PDB entry 4YR6 | X-ray diffraction, 2.38 A resolution | chains B and C of the 3 polymer chains in the assembly

== Chain B ==
Molecule: light chain of 5G6
Organism: Mus musculus
Amino-acid sequence (214 residues; numbered 1 to 214; the number before each row is that of its first residue):
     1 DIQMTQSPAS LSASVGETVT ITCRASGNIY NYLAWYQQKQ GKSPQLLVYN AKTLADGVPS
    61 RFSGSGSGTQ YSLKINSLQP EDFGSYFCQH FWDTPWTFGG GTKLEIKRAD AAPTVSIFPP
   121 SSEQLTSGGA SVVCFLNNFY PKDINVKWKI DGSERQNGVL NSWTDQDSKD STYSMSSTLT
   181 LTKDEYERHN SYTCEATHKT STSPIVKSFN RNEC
Not modelled in the structure: 213-214
Disulfides: C23-C88, C134-C194

== Chain C ==
Molecule: Ace-lys-leu-arg-gly-val-leu-gln-gly-his-leu
Amino-acid sequence (11 residues; row label = number of the first residue in the row; numbering starts at 0):
     0 XKLRGVLQGH L
Modified / non-standard residues: ACE (acetyl group) at position 0

== Interface between chain B and chain C ==
Pairs across the interface (15):
  Y30(B) with K1(C)
  Y32(B) with K1(C), hydrogen bond (side chain-backbone); R3(C)
  F91(B) with R3(C), hydrogen bond (backbone-side chain); Q7(C)
  W92(B) with K1(C); L2(C); Q7(C)
  D93(B) with L6(C); Q7(C), hydrogen bond
  T94(B) with L6(C), hydrogen bond (backbone-backbone); Q7(C); G8(C)
  W96(B) with R3(C); Q7(C), hydrogen bond (side chain-backbone)
Interface residues without a listed pair, chain C (7 interface residues in all): ACE_0

== Overview ==
The chain B/chain C interface involves 7 residues from each chain; the contacts include 5 hydrogen bonds.
Among the polar pairs are Y32(B)-K1(C), F91(B)-R3(C) and D93(B)-Q7(C).
Here chain B is light chain of 5G6 (Mus musculus) and chain C is Ace-lys-leu-arg-gly-val-leu-gln-gly-his-leu.
Entry 4YR6 (Fab fragment of 5G6 in complex with epitope peptide) was determined by X-ray diffraction.
